6CH4 - chain A; structure by X-ray diffraction, 2.30 A resolution.

# Chain A
Protein: Bifunctional AAC/APH
Organism: Staphylococcus aureus
Notes: EC 2.3.1.-, 2.7.1.190
Reference sequence: P0A0C1 (AACA_STAAU); residues 175-479 here = UniProt positions 175-479
Sequence (305 residues; row label = number of the first residue in the row):
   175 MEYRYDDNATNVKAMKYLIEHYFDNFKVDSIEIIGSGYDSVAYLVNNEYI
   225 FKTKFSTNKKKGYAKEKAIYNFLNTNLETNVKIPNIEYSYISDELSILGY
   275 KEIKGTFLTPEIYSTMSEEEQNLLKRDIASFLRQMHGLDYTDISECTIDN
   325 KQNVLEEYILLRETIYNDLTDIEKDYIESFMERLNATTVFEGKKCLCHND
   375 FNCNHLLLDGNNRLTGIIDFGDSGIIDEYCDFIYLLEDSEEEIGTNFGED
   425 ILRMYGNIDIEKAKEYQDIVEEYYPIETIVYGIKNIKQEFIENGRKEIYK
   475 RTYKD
Unresolved in the structure: 175-181
Differences from the reference sequence: engineered mutation N376 (Ser in P0A0C1)
Bound ions: Mg2+ site 1: D393 (together with GMP-PNP)
Small-molecule neighbours: GMP-PNP: I208, G209, S210, G211, S214, A216, I224, K226, Y237, E240, Y274, K275, E276, I277, F281, N378, H379, L381, I392, D393, G395
From the paper describing this entry:
  - mutagenesis - S376N: decreased binding to neamine binding pocket
  - mutagenesis - S376N: increased growth in response to arbekacin (citing earlier work)
  - mutagenesis - S376N: decreased growth in response to gentamicin (citing earlier work)
  - mutagenesis - S376N: decreased binding to affinity resin

# Summary
Chain A binds GMP-PNP. The paper reports that S376N reduces binding to neamine binding pocket; S376N increases
growth in response to arbekacin.
Chain A is Bifunctional AAC/APH (Staphylococcus aureus); the structure, Aminoglycoside Phosphotransferase
(2'')-Ia S376N mutant in complex with GMPPNP and Magnesium, was determined by X-ray diffraction together with
6C5U, 6CAV, 6CEY, 6CGD and 6CGG from the same study.
